Entry 6B7G (solution NMR); this record covers chains A and B.

== Chain A ==
Molecule: Protein AF-9
From: Homo sapiens
Reference sequence: P42568 (AF9_HUMAN), isoform P42568-2; residues 500-568 here correspond to UniProt positions 497-565 (UniProt number = residue number - 3)
Amino-acid sequence (70 residues; each row starts with the number of its first residue):
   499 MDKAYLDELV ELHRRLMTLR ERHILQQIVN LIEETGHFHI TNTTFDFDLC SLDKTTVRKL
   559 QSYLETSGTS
Sequence notes: initiating methionine (499)
From the paper describing this entry:
  - mutagenesis - E531R: decreased binding to BCOR
  - mutagenesis - E531R: unchanged binding to AF4
  - mutagenesis - E531R: unchanged binding to CBX8
  - mutagenesis - E531R: increased growth
  - mutagenesis - D546R: decreased growth

== Chain B ==
Molecule: BCL-6 corepressor
From: Homo sapiens
Reference sequence: Q6W2J9 (BCOR_HUMAN); residues 1176-1207 here = UniProt positions 1176-1207
Amino-acid sequence (33 residues; row label = number of the first residue in the row):
  1175 TTNSSSNHLE DPHYSELTNL KVCIELTGLH PKK
Sequence notes: expression tag (1175)

== How chain A and chain B interact ==
Residue-residue contacts (31):
  Leu-504(A) with Leu-1194(B)
  Leu-507(A) with Leu-1194(B)
  His-511(A) with Leu-1194(B); Lys-1195(B); Val-1196(B)
  Leu-514(A) with Val-1196(B)
  Arg-520(A) with Leu-1203(B)
  Gln-524(A) with Leu-1203(B)
  Val-527(A) with Ile-1198(B)
  Thr-541(A) with Glu-1199(B); Leu-1200(B); Thr-1201(B)
  Thr-542(A) with Cys-1197(B); Ile-1198(B); Glu-1199(B)
  Phe-543(A) with Val-1196(B); Cys-1197(B); Ile-1198(B)
  Asp-544(A) with Lys-1195(B); Val-1196(B)
  Phe-545(A) with Lys-1195(B); Val-1196(B); Ile-1198(B)
  Asp-546(A) with Asn-1193(B); Leu-1194(B); Lys-1195(B)
  Leu-547(A) with Leu-1194(B); Val-1196(B)
  Cys-548(A) with Asn-1193(B); Leu-1194(B)
  Ser-549(A) with Asn-1181(B)
Also at the interface, not in a pair above, chain A (20 interface residues in all): Val-508, Arg-518, Leu-523, His-535
Also at the interface, not in a pair above, chain B (12 interface residues in all): Pro-1205

== In short ==
Chain A and chain B form an interface of 20 and 12 residues respectively. From the paper: E531R of chain A
reduces binding to BCOR; E531R of chain A increases growth.
Chain A is Protein AF-9 and chain B is BCL-6 corepressor, both from Homo sapiens; the structure, Solution NMR
structure of BCoR in complex with AF9 (BCoR-AF9), was determined by solution NMR.
